PDB entry 4OP1 | X-ray diffraction, 2.39 A resolution | chain A

== Chain A ==
Molecule: Glucokinase Regulatory Protein
Source organism: Homo sapiens
UniProt: Q14397 (GCKR_HUMAN); residue numbers follow UniProt; this construct covers 1-625
Sequence (638 residues; row label = number of the first residue in the row; numbers below 1 keep their minus sign (Met-11 is residue -11)):
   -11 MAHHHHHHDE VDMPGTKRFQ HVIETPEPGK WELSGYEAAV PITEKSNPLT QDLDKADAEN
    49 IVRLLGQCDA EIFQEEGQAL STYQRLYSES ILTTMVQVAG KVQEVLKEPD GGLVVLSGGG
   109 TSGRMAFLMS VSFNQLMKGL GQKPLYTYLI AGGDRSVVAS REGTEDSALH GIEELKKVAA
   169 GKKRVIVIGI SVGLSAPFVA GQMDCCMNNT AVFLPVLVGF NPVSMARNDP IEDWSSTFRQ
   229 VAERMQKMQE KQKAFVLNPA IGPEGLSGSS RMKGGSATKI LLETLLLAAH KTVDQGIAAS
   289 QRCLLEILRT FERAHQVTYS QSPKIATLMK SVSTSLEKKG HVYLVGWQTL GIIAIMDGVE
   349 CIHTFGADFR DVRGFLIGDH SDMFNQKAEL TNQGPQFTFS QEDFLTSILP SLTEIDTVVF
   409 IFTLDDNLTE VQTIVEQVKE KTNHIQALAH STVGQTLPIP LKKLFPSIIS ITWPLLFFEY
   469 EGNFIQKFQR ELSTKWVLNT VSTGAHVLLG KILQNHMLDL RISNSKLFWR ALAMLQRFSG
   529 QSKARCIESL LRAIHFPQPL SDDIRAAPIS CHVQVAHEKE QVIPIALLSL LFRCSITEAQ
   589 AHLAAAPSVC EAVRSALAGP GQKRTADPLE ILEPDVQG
Unresolved in the structure: -11 to 0, 67-68, 366-384, 607-626
Differences from the reference sequence: expression tag (-11 to 0, 626)
Swiss-Prot annotation at these positions:
  - region: Ala199, Val200 (Important for interaction with GCK), Leu463 to Phe465 (Essential for interaction with GCK)
  - binding site (beta-D-fructose 1-phosphate): Thr109, Ser110, Glu153, Ser179 to Gly181, Glu348, Lys514
  - binding site (beta-D-fructose 6-phosphate): Thr109, Ser110, Ser179 to Gly181, Lys514

== In short ==
Curated annotation (UniProt) lists 8 beta-D-fructose 1-phosphate-binding residues and 6 beta-D-fructose
6-phosphate-binding residues.
Chain A is Glucokinase Regulatory Protein (Homo sapiens); the structure, GKRP bound to AMG0556 and
Sorbitol-6-Phosphate, was determined by X-ray diffraction together with 4OP2 and 4OP3 from the same study.
